PDB entry 9GTB | electron microscopy, 3.50 A resolution | chains A and B

== Chain A ==
Molecule: Plasma membrane calcium-transporting ATPase 2
Source organism: Mus musculus
Notes: EC 7.2.2.10
Reference sequence: Q9R0K7 (AT2B2_MOUSE); residue numbers follow UniProt; this construct covers 1-1198
Amino-acid sequence (1214 residues; each row starts with the number of its first residue):
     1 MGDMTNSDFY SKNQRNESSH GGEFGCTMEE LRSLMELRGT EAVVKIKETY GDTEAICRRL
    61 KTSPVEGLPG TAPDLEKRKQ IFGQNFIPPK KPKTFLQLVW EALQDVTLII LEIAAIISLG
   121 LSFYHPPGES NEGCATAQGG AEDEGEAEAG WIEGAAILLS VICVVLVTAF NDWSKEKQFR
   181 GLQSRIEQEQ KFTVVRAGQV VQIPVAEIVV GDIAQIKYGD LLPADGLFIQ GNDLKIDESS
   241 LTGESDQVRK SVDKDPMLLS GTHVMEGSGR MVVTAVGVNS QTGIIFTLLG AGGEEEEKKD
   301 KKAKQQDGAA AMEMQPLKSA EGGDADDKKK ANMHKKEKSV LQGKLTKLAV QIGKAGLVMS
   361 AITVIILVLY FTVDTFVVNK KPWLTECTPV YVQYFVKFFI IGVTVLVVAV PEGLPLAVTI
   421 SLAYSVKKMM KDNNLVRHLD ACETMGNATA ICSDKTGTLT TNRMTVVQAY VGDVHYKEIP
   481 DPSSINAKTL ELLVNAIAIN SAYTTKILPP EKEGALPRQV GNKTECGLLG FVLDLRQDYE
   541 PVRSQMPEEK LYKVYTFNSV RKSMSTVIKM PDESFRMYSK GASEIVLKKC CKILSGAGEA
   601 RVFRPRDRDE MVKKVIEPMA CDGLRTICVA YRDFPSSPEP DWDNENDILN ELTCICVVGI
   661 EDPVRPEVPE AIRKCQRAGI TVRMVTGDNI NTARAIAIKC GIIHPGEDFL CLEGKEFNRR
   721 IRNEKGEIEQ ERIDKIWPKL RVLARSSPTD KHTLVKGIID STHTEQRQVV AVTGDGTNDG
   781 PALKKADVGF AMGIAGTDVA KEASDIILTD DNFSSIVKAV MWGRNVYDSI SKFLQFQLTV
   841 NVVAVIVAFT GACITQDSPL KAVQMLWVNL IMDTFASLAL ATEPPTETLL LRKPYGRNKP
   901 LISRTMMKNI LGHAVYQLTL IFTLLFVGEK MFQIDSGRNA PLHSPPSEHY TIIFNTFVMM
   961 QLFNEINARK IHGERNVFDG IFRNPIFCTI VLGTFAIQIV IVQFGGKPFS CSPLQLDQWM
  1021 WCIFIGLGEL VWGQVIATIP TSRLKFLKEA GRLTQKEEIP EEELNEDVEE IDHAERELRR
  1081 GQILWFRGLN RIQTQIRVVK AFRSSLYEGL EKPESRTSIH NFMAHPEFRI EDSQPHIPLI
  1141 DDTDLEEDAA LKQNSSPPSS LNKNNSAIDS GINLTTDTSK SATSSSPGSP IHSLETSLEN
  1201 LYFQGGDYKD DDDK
Disordered / not traced: 1-20, 127-148, 190-203, 290-338, 1045-1214
Construct notes: expression tag (1199-1214)
Ion coordination: Ca2+: Val407, Val408, Val410, Glu412, Asn869, Asp873
Residues lining bound ligands: KXP ((2S)-1-{[(R)-hydroxy{[(1R,2R,3S,4R,5R,6S)-2,3,6-trihydroxy-4,5-bis(phosphonooxy)cyclohexyl]oxy}phosphoryl]oxy}-3-(octadecanoyloxy)propan-2-yl icosa-5,8,11,14-tetraenoate): Lys347, Leu348, Gln351, Ile352, Ala355, Gly356, Met359, Ala409, Leu838, Asn841, Val842, Val845, Ile902, Met907
Reported in the primary citation:
  - Ca2+ coordination: Val407, Val408, Val410, Glu412, Asn869, Asp873
  - binding site for KXP: Gln351, Asn841
  - disease-associated variants - E412K, S877F: decreased catalytic activity
  - mutagenesis - Q837A, N841D, D873K: decreased catalytic activity

== Chain B ==
Molecule: Neuroplastin
Source organism: Mus musculus
Reference sequence: P97300 (NPTN_MOUSE); numbering as in UniProt (aligned over 1-397)
Amino-acid sequence (413 residues; row label = number of the first residue in the row):
     1 MSGSSLPGAL ALSLLLVSGS LLPGPGAAQN AGFVKSPMSE TKLTGDAFEL YCDVVGSPTP
    61 EIQWWYAEVN RAESFRQLWD GARKRRVTVN TAYGSNGVSV LRITRLTLED SGTYECRASN
   121 DPKRNDLRQN PSITWIRAQA TISVLQKPRI VTSEEVIIRE SLLPVTLQCN LTSSSHTLMY
   181 SYWTRNGVEL TATRKNASNM EYRINKPRAE DSGEYHCVYH FVSAPKANAT IEVKAAPDIT
   241 GHKRSENKNE GQDAMMYCKS VGYPHPEWIW RKKENGVFEE ISNSSGRFFI TNKENYTELS
   301 IVNLQITEDP GEYECNATNS IGSASVSTVL RVRSHLAPLW PFLGILAEII ILVVIIVVYE
   361 KRKRPDEVPD DDEPAGPMKT NSTNNHKDKN LRQRNTNENL YFQGGHHHHH HHH
Disordered / not traced: 1-28, 361-413
Construct notes: expression tag (398-413)
Cystine bridges: Cys52-Cys116, Cys169-Cys217, Cys258-Cys315
Covalently attached groups: N-acetylglucosamine (NAG) linked to Asn170, Asn196, Asn228, Asn283, Asn295, Asn316

== Interface between chain A and chain B ==
Contacting residue pairs (17; chain A residue first):
  Phe932(A) with Arg333(B)
  Gln933(A) with Arg331(B); Arg333(B), hydrogen bond (backbone-side chain)
  Ile934(A) with Asn247(B)
  Asp935(A) with Ser245(B), hydrogen bond; Arg331(B), salt bridge
  Arg975(A) with Tyr359(B)
  Asn976(A) with Glu360(B)
  Asp1017(A) with Ala337(B)
  Met1020(A) with Pro341(B), hydrophobic
  Ile1023(A) with Ile345(B), hydrophobic
  Phe1024(A) with Gly344(B); Ile345(B); Glu348(B)
  Leu1027(A) with Glu348(B)
  Val1031(A) with Glu348(B)
  Gln1034(A) with Ile356(B)
Interface residues without a listed pair, chain A (16 interface residues in all): Ser936, Phe978, Trp1021
Interface residues without a listed pair, chain B (18 interface residues in all): Arg244, Pro338, Phe342, Ile351, Leu352, Ile355

== In short ==
16 residues of chain A and 18 residues of chain B are in contact; the contacts include 2 hydrogen bonds and 1
salt bridge. Polar contacts include Asp935(A)-Arg331(B), Gln933(A)-Arg333(B) and Asp935(A)-Ser245(B). The
paper reports a binding site for KXP at Gln351(A) and Asn841(A); E412K, S877F and Q837A of chain A, among
others, reduce catalytic activity; 5 substitutions were tested in all.
Here chain A is Plasma membrane calcium-transporting ATPase 2 and chain B is Neuroplastin, both from Mus
musculus. Entry 9GTB (Cryo-EM structure of Mouse PMCA-NPTN complex captured in E1-Ca state) was determined by
electron microscopy (same publication as 9GSD, 9GSE, 9GSF, 9GSG and 9GSH).
